Entry 5B0O (X-ray diffraction, 3.00 A resolution); this record covers chains A and I of the 3 polymer chains in the assembly.

# Chain A
Molecule: Flagellum-specific ATP synthase
From: Salmonella typhimurium (strain LT2 / SGSC1412 / ATCC 700720)
Notes: EC 3.6.3.14
UniProtKB: P26465 (FLII_SALTY); residues 1-456 here = UniProt positions 1-456
Sequence (456 residues; row label = number of the first residue in the row):
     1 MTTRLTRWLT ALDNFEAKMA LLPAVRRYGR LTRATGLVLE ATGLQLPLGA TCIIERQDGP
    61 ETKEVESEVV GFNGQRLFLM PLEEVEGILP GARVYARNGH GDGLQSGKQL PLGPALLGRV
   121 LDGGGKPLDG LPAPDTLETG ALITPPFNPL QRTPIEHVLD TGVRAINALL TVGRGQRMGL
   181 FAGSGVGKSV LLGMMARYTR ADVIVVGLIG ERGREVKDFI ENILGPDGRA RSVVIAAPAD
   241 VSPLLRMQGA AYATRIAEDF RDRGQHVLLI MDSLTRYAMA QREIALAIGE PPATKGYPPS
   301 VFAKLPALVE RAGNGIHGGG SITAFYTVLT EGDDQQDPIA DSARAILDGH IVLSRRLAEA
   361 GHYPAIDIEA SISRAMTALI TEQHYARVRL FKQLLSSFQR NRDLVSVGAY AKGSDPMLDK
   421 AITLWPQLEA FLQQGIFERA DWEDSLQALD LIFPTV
Not modelled in the structure: 1, 98-106, 456
Ligand contacts: ADP (adenosine-5'-diphosphate): Gly-183, Ser-184, Gly-185, Val-186, Gly-187, Lys-188, Ser-189, Val-190, Met-194, Tyr-363, Pro-364, Gln-434, Gly-435, Ile-436
Curated features (UniProtKB/Swiss-Prot):
  - binding site (ATP): Ala-182 to Ser-189
  - mutagenesis: Lys-188 (K188E: Loss of flagellum; K188I: Loss of flagellum), Asp-272 (D272N: Loss of flagellum), Tyr-363 (Y363S: Loss of flagellum)

# Chain I
Molecule: Flagellar assembly protein FliH
From: Salmonella typhimurium
UniProtKB: P15934 (FLIH_SALTY); residues 99-235 here = UniProt positions 99-235
Sequence (140 residues; numbered 96 to 235; the number before each row is that of its first residue):
    96 GSHAPIHARM QQLVSEFQNT LDALDSVIAS RLMQMALEAA RQVIGQTPAV DNSALIKQIQ
   156 QLLQQEPLFS GKPQLRVHPD DLQRVEEMLG ATLSLHGWRL RGDPTLHHGG CKVSADEGDL
   216 DASVATRWQE LCRLAAPGVL
Not modelled in the structure: 96-99, 233-235
Construct notes: expression tag (96-98)
From the paper describing this entry:
  - mutagenesis - D117A, I123A: unchanged binding to FliI

# Chain A / chain I interface
Pairs across the interface (21; chain A residue first):
  Thr-3(A) / Glu-111(I)
  Arg-4(A) / Phe-112(I)
  Leu-5(A) / Thr-115(I)
  Trp-8(A) / Thr-115(I)
  Trp-8(A) / Leu-116(I)  hydrophobic
  Trp-8(A) / Leu-119(I)  hydrophobic
  Leu-9(A) / Ile-123(I)  hydrophobic
  Leu-12(A) / Arg-126(I)
  Leu-12(A) / Met-130(I)
  Asp-13(A) / Arg-126(I)  salt bridge
  Phe-15(A) / Met-130(I)  hydrophobic
  Glu-16(A) / Arg-126(I)  salt bridge
  Glu-16(A) / Gln-129(I)  hydrogen bond
  Glu-16(A) / Met-130(I)
  Glu-16(A) / Glu-133(I)
  Met-19(A) / Met-130(I)  hydrophobic
  Met-19(A) / Glu-133(I)
  Met-19(A) / Ala-134(I)
  Met-19(A) / Gln-137(I)
  Ala-20(A) / Gln-137(I)
  Leu-22(A) / Gln-137(I)
Interface residues without a listed pair, chain I (14 interface residues in all): Ala-118, Leu-127
The authors on this interface:
  - hot spots on chain A (mutagenesis) - R4A, R4A/R7A, R7A, W8A, L12A, F15A, E16A: decreased binding to FliH
  - interface residues, chain I: Gln-129(I), Ala-134(I)
  - hot spots on chain I (mutagenesis) - D117A/D120A, D120A, R126A, L127A: decreased binding to FliI

# In short
12 residues of chain A face 14 of chain I across their interface, with 1 hydrogen bond and 2 salt bridges.
Polar contacts include Asp-13(A)/Arg-126(I), Glu-16(A)/Arg-126(I) and Glu-16(A)/Gln-129(I). The paper reports
that R4A, R4A/R7A and R7A of chain A, among others, reduce binding to FliH; interface residues Gln-129(I) and
Ala-134(I); 13 substitutions were tested in all.
Here chain A is Flagellum-specific ATP synthase (Salmonella typhimurium (strain LT2 / SGSC1412 / ATCC 700720))
and chain I is Flagellar assembly protein FliH (Salmonella typhimurium). Entry 5B0O (Structure of the
FliH-FliI complex) was determined by X-ray diffraction.
